Entry 6N7Z (X-ray diffraction, 2.55 A resolution); this record covers chain F.

Chain F:
Name: Farnesyl pyrophosphate synthase
Organism: Homo sapiens
Notes: EC 2.5.1.10, 2.5.1.1
Reference sequence: P14324 (FPPS_HUMAN); residues 1-353 here correspond to UniProt positions 67-419 (UniProt number = residue number + 66)
Sequence (375 residues; numbered -21 to 353; the number before each row is that of its first residue; numbers below 1 keep their minus sign (Met-21 is residue -21)):
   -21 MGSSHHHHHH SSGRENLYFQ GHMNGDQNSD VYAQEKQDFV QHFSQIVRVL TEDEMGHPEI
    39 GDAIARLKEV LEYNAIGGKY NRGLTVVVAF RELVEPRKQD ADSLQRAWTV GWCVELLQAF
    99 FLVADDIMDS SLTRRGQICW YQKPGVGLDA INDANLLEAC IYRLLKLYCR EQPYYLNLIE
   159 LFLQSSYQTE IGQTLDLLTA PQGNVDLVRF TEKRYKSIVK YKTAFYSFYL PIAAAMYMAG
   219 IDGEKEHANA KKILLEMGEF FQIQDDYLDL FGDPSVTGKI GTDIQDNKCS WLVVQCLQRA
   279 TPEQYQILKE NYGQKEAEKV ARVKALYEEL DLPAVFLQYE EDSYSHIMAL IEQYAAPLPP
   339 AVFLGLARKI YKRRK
Disordered / not traced: -21 to 10, 31-33, 181, 351-353
Construct notes: initiating methionine (-21); expression tag (-20 to 0)
Ligand contacts: KF7 ([(1S)-1-{[6-(4-methylphenyl)thieno[2,3-d]pyrimidin-4-yl]amino}-2-phenylethyl]phosphonic acid): Lys57, Asn59, Arg60, Thr63, Ser205, Phe206, Phe239, Gln242, Asp243, Leu246, Thr255, Leu344, Lys347, Ile348
Swiss-Prot annotation at these positions:
  - binding site (isopentenyl diphosphate): Lys57, Arg60, Gln96, Arg113
  - binding site (Mg(2+)): Asp103, Asp107
  - binding site (dimethylallyl diphosphate): Arg112, Lys200, Thr201, Gln240, Lys257, Lys266
  - site (Important for determining product chain length): Phe98, Phe99
  - modified residue: Lys57 (N6-(2-hydroxyisobutyryl)lysine), Lys287 (N6-acetyllysine)

Overview:
Ligands of chain F: compound KF7. UniProt lists 4 isopentenyl diphosphate-binding residues, Mg2+-binding
residues Asp103 and Asp107 and 6 dimethylallyl diphosphate-binding residues.
Chain F is Farnesyl pyrophosphate synthase (Homo sapiens); the structure, Crystal structure of human FPPS in
complex with an allosteric inhibitor YF-02037, was determined by X-ray diffraction, deposited together with
6N7Y, 6N82, 6N83, 6OAG and 6OAH.
